PDB entry 1JGP | X-ray diffraction, 7.00 A resolution (low resolution: residue-level contacts below are approximate; hydrogen-bond / salt-bridge calls are withheld) | chains A and F of the 25 polymer chains in the assembly

# Chain A
Molecule: 30S 16S ribosomal RNA
Source organism: Thermus thermophilus
Sequence (1522 nucleotides; each row starts with the number of its first residue; note: 42 numbers in that range are skipped by the numbering (no residue carries them; nothing is unmodelled there); a row labelled like 186A-186F holds insertion residues (186A, then the next letters in order); numbering starts at 0):
     0 UUUGUUGGAGAGUUUGAUCCUGGCUCAGGGUGAACGCUGGCGGCGUGCCU
    50 AAGACAUGCAAGUCGUGCGG
    73 GCCGCGGGGU
    84 UUUACUCCGU
    95 GGU
    99 C
   101 AGCGGCGGACGGGUGAGUAACGCGUGGGU
  129A G
   130 ACCUACCCGGAAGAGGGGGACAACCCGGGGAAACUCGGGCUAAUCCCCCA
   180 UGUGGAC
186A-186F CCGCCC
   187 CUUG
191A-191F GGGUGU
   191 GUCCAAAGGGC
   208 UUU
   216 GCCCGCUUCCGGAUGGGCCCGCGUCCCAUCAGCUAGUUGGUGGGGUAAUG
   266 GCCCACCAAGGCGACGACGGGUAGCCGGUCUGAGAGGAUGGCCGGCCACA
   316 GGGGCACUGAGACACGGGCCCCACUCCUACGGGAGGCAGCAGUUAGGAAU
   366 CUUCCGCAAUGGGCGCAAGCCUGACGGAGCGACGCCGCUUGGAGGAAGAA
   416 GCCCUUCGGGGUGUAAACUCCUGAA
   442 CCCGGGACGAAACCCCC
   464 GACGA
   474 GGGGACUGACGGUACCGGGGUAAUA
   500 GCGCCGGCCAACUCCGUGCCAGCAGCCGCGGUAAUACGGAGGGCGCGAGC
   550 GUUACCCGGAUUCACUGGGCGUAAAGGGCGUGUAGGCGGCCUGGGGCGUC
   600 CCAUGUGAAAGACCACGGCUCAACCGUGGGGGAGCGUGGGAUACGCUCAG
   650 GCUAGACGGUGGGAGAGGGUGGUGGAAUUCCCGGAGUAGCGGUGAAAUGC
   700 GCAGAUACCGGGAGGAACGCCGAUGGCGAAGGCAGCCACCUGGUCCACCC
   750 GUGACGCUGAGGCGCGAAAGCGUGGGGAGCAAACCGGAUUAGAUACCCGG
   800 GUAGUCCACGCCCUAAACGAUGCGCGCUAGGUCUCUGGG
   841 UCU
   848 CCUGGGGGCCGAAGCUAACGCGUUAAGCGCGCCGCCUGGGGAGUACGGCC
   898 GCAAGGCUGAAACUCAAAGGAAUUGACGGGGGCCCGCACAAGCGGUGGAG
   948 CAUGUGGUUUAAUUCGAAGCAACGCGAAGAACCUUACCAGGCCUUGACAU
   998 G
  998A C
   999 UAGGGAACCCGGGUGAAAGCCUGGGGUGCC
1028A-1028B CC
  1029 GCGA
1032A-1032B GG
  1033 GGAGCCCUAGCACAGGUGCUGCAUGGCCGUCGUCAGCUCGUGCCGUGAGG
  1083 UGUUGGGUUAAGUCCCGCAACGAGCGCAACCCCCGCCGUUAGUUGCCAGC
  1133 GGUUCGGCCGGGCACUCUAACGGGACUGCCCGCGA
  1169 AAGCGGGAGGAAGGAGGGGACGACGUCUGGUCAGCAUGGCCCUUACGGCC
  1219 UGGGCGACACACGUGCUACAAUGCCCACUACAAAGCGAUGCCACCCGGCA
  1269 ACGGGGAGCUAAUCGCAAAAAGGUGGGCCCAGUUCGGAUUGGGGUCUGCA
  1319 ACCCGACCCCAUGAAGCCGGAAUCGCUAGUAAUCGCGGAUCAGC
 1362A C
  1363 AUGCCGCGGUGAAUACGUUCCCGGGCCUUGUACACACCGCCCGUCACGCC
  1413 AUGGGAGCGGGCUCUACCCGAAGUCGCCGGG
  1446 AGCCUACGGG
  1459 CAGGCGCCGAGGGUAGGGCCCGUGACUGGGGCGAAGUCGUAACAAGGUAG
  1509 CUGUACCGGAAGGUGCGGCUGGAUCACCUCCUUUCU
Unresolved in the structure: 0, 1543-1544

# Chain F
Molecule: 30S ribosomal protein S3
Source organism: Thermus thermophilus
Chain sequence (239 residues; each row starts with the number of its first residue):
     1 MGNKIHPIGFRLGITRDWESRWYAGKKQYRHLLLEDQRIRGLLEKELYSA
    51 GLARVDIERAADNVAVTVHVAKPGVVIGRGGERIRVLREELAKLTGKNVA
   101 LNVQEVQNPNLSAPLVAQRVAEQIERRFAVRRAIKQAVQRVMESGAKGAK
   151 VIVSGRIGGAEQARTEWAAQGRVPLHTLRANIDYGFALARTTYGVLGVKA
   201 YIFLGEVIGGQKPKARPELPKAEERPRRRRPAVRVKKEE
Unresolved in the structure: 1, 208-239

# Chain A / chain F interface
Contacting residue pairs - 5 pairs, chain A then chain F:
  U1056(A) - Ala163(F)
  G1057(A) - Ser154(F)
  G1108(A) - Pro174(F)
  G1108(A) - Leu175(F)
  G1206(A) - Gly194(F)
Other interface residues (no listed pair), chain A (5 interface residues in all): C1107
Other interface residues (no listed pair), chain F (6 interface residues in all): Arg172

# Summary
The interface between chain A and chain F involves 5 residues on one side and 6 on the other.
Here chain A is 30S 16S ribosomal RNA and chain F is 30S ribosomal protein S3, both from Thermus thermophilus.
Entry 1JGP (The Path of Messenger RNA Through the Ribosome. THIS FILE, 1JGP, CONTAINS THE 30S RIBOSOME SUBUNIT
...) was determined by X-ray diffraction together with 1JGO and 1JGQ from the same study.
